PDB entry 1KY4 | X-ray diffraction, 2.80 A resolution | chains A and C of the 4 polymer chains in the assembly

# Chain A
Protein: S-adenosylhomocysteine hydrolase
Organism: Rattus norvegicus
Notes: EC 3.3.1.1
Reference sequence: P10760 (SAHH_RAT); residues 1-431 here = UniProt positions 1-431
Sequence (431 residues; row label = number of the first residue in the row):
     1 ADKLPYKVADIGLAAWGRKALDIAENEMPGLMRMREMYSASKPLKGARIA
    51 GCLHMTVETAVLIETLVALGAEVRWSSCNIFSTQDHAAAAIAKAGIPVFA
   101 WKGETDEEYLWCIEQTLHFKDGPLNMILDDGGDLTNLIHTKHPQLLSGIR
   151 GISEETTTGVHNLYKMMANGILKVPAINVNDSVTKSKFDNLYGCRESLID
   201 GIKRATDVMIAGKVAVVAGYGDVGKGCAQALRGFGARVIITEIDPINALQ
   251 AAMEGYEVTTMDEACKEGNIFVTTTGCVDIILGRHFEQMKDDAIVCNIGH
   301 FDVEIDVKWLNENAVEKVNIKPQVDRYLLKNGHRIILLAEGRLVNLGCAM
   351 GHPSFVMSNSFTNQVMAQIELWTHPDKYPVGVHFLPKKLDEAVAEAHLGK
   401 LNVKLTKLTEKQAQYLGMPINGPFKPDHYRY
Unresolved in the structure: 1-3
Ligand contacts:
  - NAD (nicotinamide-adenine-dinucleotide), molecule 1: Asp189, Asn190, Cys194, Ala218, Gly219, Tyr220, Gly221, Asp222, Val223, Thr241, Glu242, Ile243, Asp244, Asn247, Thr274, Thr275, Gly276, Cys277, Ile280, Ile298, Gly299, His300, Leu343, Asn345, His352
  - NAD, molecule 2: Thr406, Leu408, Gln412, Leu416, Lys425, Tyr429

# Chain C
Protein: S-adenosylhomocysteine hydrolase
Organism: Rattus norvegicus
Notes: EC 3.3.1.1
Reference sequence: P10760 (SAHH_RAT); residues 2001-2431 here correspond to UniProt positions 1-431 (UniProt number = residue number - 2000)
Sequence (431 residues; row label = number of the first residue in the row):
  2001 ADKLPYKVADIGLAAWGRKALDIAENEMPGLMRMREMYSASKPLKGARIA
  2051 GCLHMTVETAVLIETLVALGAEVRWSSCNIFSTQDHAAAAIAKAGIPVFA
  2101 WKGETDEEYLWCIEQTLHFKDGPLNMILDDGGDLTNLIHTKHPQLLSGIR
  2151 GISEETTTGVHNLYKMMANGILKVPAINVNDSVTKSKFDNLYGCRESLID
  2201 GIKRATDVMIAGKVAVVAGYGDVGKGCAQALRGFGARVIITEIDPINALQ
  2251 AAMEGYEVTTMDEACKEGNIFVTTTGCVDIILGRHFEQMKDDAIVCNIGH
  2301 FDVEIDVKWLNENAVEKVNIKPQVDRYLLKNGHRIILLAEGRLVNLGCAM
  2351 GHPSFVMSNSFTNQVMAQIELWTHPDKYPVGVHFLPKKLDEAVAEAHLGK
  2401 LNVKLTKLTEKQAQYLGMPINGPFKPDHYRY
Unresolved in the structure: 2001-2003
Ligand contacts:
  - NAD (nicotinamide-adenine-dinucleotide), molecule 1: Thr2157, Asp2189, Asn2190, Cys2194, Ala2218, Gly2219, Tyr2220, Gly2221, Asp2222, Val2223, Thr2241, Glu2242, Ile2243, Asp2244, Asn2247, Thr2274, Thr2275, Gly2276, Cys2277, Ile2280, Ile2298, Gly2299, His2300, Leu2343, Asn2345, His2352
  - NAD, molecule 2: Thr2406, Leu2408, Gln2412, Leu2416, Lys2425, Tyr2429

# Chain A / chain C interface
Pairs across the interface - 52 pairs, chain A then chain C:
  Ile23(A) - Ile2320(C)  hydrophobic
  Ile23(A) - Arg2326(C)
  Asn26(A) - Asp2291(C)
  Asn26(A) - Asp2292(C)
  Asn26(A) - Arg2326(C)
  Asn26(A) - Arg2334(C)  hydrogen bond
  Glu27(A) - Val2208(C)
  Glu27(A) - Lys2213(C)  salt bridge
  Arg195(A) - Ala2211(C)
  Arg195(A) - Phe2234(C)
  Glu196(A) - Lys2203(C)  salt bridge
  Glu196(A) - Met2209(C)
  Glu196(A) - Ile2210(C)  hydrogen bond (side chain-backbone)
  Glu196(A) - Ala2211(C)  hydrogen bond (side chain-backbone)
  Glu196(A) - Phe2234(C)
  Asp200(A) - Lys2203(C)
  Asp200(A) - Asp2207(C)
  Lys203(A) - Glu2196(C)  salt bridge
  Lys203(A) - Asp2200(C)
  Lys203(A) - Arg2204(C)  hydrogen bond (backbone-side chain)
  Arg204(A) - Lys2203(C)  hydrogen bond (side chain-backbone)
  Arg204(A) - Arg2204(C)
  Arg204(A) - Asp2207(C)  salt bridge
  Asp207(A) - Asp2200(C)
  Asp207(A) - Arg2204(C)  salt bridge
  Asp207(A) - Met2350(C)
  Asp207(A) - Pro2353(C)
  Val208(A) - Glu2027(C)
  Met209(A) - Glu2196(C)
  Met209(A) - Pro2353(C)  hydrophobic
  Met209(A) - Phe2355(C)  hydrophobic
  Met209(A) - Val2356(C)  hydrophobic
  Ile210(A) - Glu2196(C)  hydrogen bond (backbone-side chain)
  Ala211(A) - Arg2195(C)
  Ala211(A) - Glu2196(C)  hydrogen bond (backbone-side chain)
  Gly212(A) - Leu2401(C)
  Lys213(A) - Glu2027(C)  salt bridge
  Phe234(A) - Arg2195(C)
  Phe234(A) - Glu2196(C)
  Lys290(A) - Asn2402(C)
  Asp291(A) - Asn2026(C)
  Asp292(A) - Asn2026(C)
  Ile320(A) - Ile2023(C)  hydrophobic
  Arg326(A) - Asn2026(C)
  Arg334(A) - Asn2026(C)  hydrogen bond
  Met350(A) - Asp2207(C)
  Pro353(A) - Asp2207(C)
  Pro353(A) - Met2209(C)  hydrophobic
  Phe355(A) - Met2209(C)  hydrophobic
  Val356(A) - Met2209(C)  hydrophobic
  Leu401(A) - Gly2212(C)
  Asn402(A) - Lys2290(C)
Also at the interface, not in a pair above, chain A (33 interface residues in all): Asp22, Phe188, Tyr192, Gly235, Lys400
Also at the interface, not in a pair above, chain C (32 interface residues in all): Asp2022, Phe2188, Tyr2192, Lys2400

# Overview
The interface between chain A and chain C involves 33 residues on one side and 32 on the other; the contacts
include 8 hydrogen bonds and 6 salt bridges. Polar pairs include Glu27(A)-Lys2213(C), Glu196(A)-Lys2203(C) and
Lys203(A)-Glu2196(C). Ligands of chain A: NAD. Chain C binds NAD.
Chain A and chain C are both S-adenosylhomocysteine hydrolase (Rattus norvegicus); the structure,
S-Adenosylhomocysteine hydrolase refined with noncrystallographic restraints, was determined by X-ray
diffraction, deposited together with 1KY5.
